8I91 - chains A and C of the 4 polymer chains in the assembly; structure by electron microscopy, 3.30 A resolution.

Chain A (and C):
Name: Angiotensin-converting enzyme 2
From: Homo sapiens
Notes: EC 3.4.17.23, 3.4.17.-; chain C of this document is another copy of the same molecule, construct and numbering; everything in this record applies to it too
Reference sequence: Q9BYF1 (ACE2_HUMAN); the construct has insertions or renumbered stretches relative to UniProt, so the offset changes along the chain: -6 to 9 = UniProt 2-17; 18-805 = UniProt 18-805
Chain sequence (826 residues; each row starts with the number of its first residue; numbers below 1 keep their minus sign (Met-8 is residue -8)):
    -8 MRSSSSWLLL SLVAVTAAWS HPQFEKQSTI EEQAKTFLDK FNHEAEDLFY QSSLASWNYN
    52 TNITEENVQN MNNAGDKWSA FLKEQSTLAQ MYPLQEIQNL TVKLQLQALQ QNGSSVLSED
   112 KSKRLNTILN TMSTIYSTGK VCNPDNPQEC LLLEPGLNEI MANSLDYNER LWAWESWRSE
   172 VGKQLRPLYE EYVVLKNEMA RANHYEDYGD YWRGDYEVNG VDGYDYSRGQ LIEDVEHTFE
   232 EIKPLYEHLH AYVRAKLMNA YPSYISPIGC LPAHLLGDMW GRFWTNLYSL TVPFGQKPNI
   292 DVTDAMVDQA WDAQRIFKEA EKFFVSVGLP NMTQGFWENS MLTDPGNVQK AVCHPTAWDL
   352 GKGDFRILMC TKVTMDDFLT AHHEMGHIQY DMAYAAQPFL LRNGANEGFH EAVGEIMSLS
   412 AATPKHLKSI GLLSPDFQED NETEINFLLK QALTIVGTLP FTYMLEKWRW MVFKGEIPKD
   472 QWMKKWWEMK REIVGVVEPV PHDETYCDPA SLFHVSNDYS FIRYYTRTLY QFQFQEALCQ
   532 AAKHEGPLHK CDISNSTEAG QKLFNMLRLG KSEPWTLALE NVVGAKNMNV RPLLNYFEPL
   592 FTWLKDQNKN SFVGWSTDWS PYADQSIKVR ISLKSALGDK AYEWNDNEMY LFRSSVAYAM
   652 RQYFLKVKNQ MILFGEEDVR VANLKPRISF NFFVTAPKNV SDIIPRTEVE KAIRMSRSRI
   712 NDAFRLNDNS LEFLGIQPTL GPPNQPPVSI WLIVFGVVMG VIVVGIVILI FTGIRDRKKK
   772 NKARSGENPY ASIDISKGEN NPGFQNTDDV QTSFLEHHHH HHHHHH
Unresolved in the structure: -8 to 19, 769-817
Construct notes: initiating methionine (-8); expression tag (-7, 806-817); insertion (10-17)
Swiss-Prot annotation at these positions:
  - region: Asp30 to Tyr41 (Interaction with SARS-CoV spike glycoprotein), Met82 to Pro84 (Interaction with SARS-CoV spike glycoprotein), Lys353 to Arg357 (Interaction with SARS-CoV spike glycoprotein), Arg652 to Lys659 (Essential for cleavage by ADAM17), Arg697 to Arg716 (Essential for cleavage by TMPRSS11D and TMPRSS2)
  - motif: Glu778 to Ile786 (LIR), Tyr781 to Asp785 (SH2-binding), Tyr781 to Ile784 (Endocytic sorting signal), Asn792 to Phe795 (PTB), Thr803 to Phe805 (PDZ-binding)
  - active site: Glu375 (Proton acceptor), His505 (Proton donor)
  - binding site (chloride): Arg169, Trp477, Lys481
  - binding site (substrate): Arg273, His345, Pro346, Tyr515
  - binding site (Zn(2+)): His374, His378, Glu402
  - modified residue: Tyr781 (Phosphotyrosine), Ser783 (Phosphoserine)
  - glycosylation (N-linked (GlcNAc...) asparagine): Asn53, Asn90, Asn103, Asn322, Asn432, Asn546, Asn690
  - cross-link: Lys788 (Glycyl lysine isopeptide (Lys-Gly) (interchain with G-Cter in ubiquitin))
Disulfide bonds: Cys133-Cys141, Cys344-Cys361, Cys530-Cys542
Covalently attached groups: N-acetylglucosamine (NAG) linked to Asn53, Asn90, Asn103, Asn322, Asn432, Asn546, Asn690
Bound ions: Zn2+: His374, His378, Glu402

Chain A / chain C interface:
Residue-residue contacts (50; chain A residue first):
  Ile126(A) - Gln139(C)
  Gly130(A) - Gln139(C)
  Pro138(A) - Gln175(C)
  Gln139(A) - Ile126(C)
  Gln139(A) - Gly130(C)
  Gln139(A) - Gln175(C)  hydrogen bond
  Gln175(A) - Pro138(C)
  Gln175(A) - Gln139(C)  hydrogen bond
  Tyr633(A) - Arg710(C)
  Asn636(A) - Gln653(C)  hydrogen bond
  Asn636(A) - Leu656(C)
  Asn638(A) - Tyr649(C)
  Asn638(A) - Arg652(C)
  Asn638(A) - Gln653(C)  hydrogen bond
  Asn638(A) - Leu656(C)
  Asn638(A) - Met662(C)
  Glu639(A) - Tyr649(C)  hydrogen bond
  Glu639(A) - Gln653(C)
  Glu639(A) - Arg710(C)  salt bridge
  Tyr641(A) - Ser645(C)
  Tyr641(A) - Arg652(C)
  Tyr641(A) - Gly666(C)
  Tyr641(A) - Glu667(C)
  Ser645(A) - Tyr641(C)
  Ser645(A) - Ser645(C)  hydrogen bond
  Tyr649(A) - Asn638(C)
  Tyr649(A) - Glu639(C)  hydrogen bond
  Arg652(A) - Asn638(C)
  Arg652(A) - Tyr641(C)
  Gln653(A) - Asn636(C)  hydrogen bond
  Gln653(A) - Asn638(C)  hydrogen bond
  Gln653(A) - Glu639(C)
  Leu656(A) - Asn636(C)
  Leu656(A) - Asn638(C)
  Met662(A) - Asn638(C)
  Gly666(A) - Tyr641(C)
  Glu667(A) - Tyr641(C)
  Ser709(A) - Arg716(C)  hydrogen bond
  Arg710(A) - Tyr633(C)
  Arg710(A) - Glu639(C)  salt bridge
  Arg710(A) - Ala714(C)  hydrogen bond (side chain-backbone)
  Arg710(A) - Phe715(C)
  Arg710(A) - Arg716(C)
  Asp713(A) - Asp713(C)
  Asp713(A) - Arg716(C)  salt bridge
  Ala714(A) - Arg710(C)  hydrogen bond (backbone-side chain)
  Phe715(A) - Arg710(C)
  Arg716(A) - Ser709(C)  hydrogen bond
  Arg716(A) - Arg710(C)
  Arg716(A) - Asp713(C)  salt bridge
Interface residues without a listed pair, chain A (28 interface residues in all): Thr129, Leu642, Ala648, Phe665
Interface residues without a listed pair, chain C (28 interface residues in all): Thr129, Leu642, Ala648, Phe665

Overview:
The chain A/chain C interface involves 28 residues from each chain; the contacts include 13 hydrogen bonds and
4 salt bridges. Polar pairs include Glu639(A)-Arg710(C), Asp713(A)-Arg716(C) and Gln139(A)-Gln175(C).
N-acetylglucosamine is covalently linked to Asn53(A), Asn90(A), Asn103(A), Asn322(A), Asn432(A) and Asn546(A)
and 1 more.
Chain A and chain C are both Angiotensin-converting enzyme 2 (Homo sapiens); the structure, ACE2-SIT1 complex
bound with proline, was determined by electron microscopy (same publication as 8I92 and 8I93).
